6YGI - chains E and A of the 6 polymer chains in the assembly; structure by electron microscopy, 3.00 A resolution.

== Chain E ==
Molecule: Capsid protein
Source organism: Hepatitis B virus duck/DHBV-16
UniProt: P0C6J7 (CAPSD_DHBV1); the construct has insertions or renumbered stretches relative to UniProt, so the offset changes along the chain: 41-117 = UniProt 1-77; 123-262 = UniProt 123-262
Chain sequence (222 residues; each row starts with the number of its first residue):
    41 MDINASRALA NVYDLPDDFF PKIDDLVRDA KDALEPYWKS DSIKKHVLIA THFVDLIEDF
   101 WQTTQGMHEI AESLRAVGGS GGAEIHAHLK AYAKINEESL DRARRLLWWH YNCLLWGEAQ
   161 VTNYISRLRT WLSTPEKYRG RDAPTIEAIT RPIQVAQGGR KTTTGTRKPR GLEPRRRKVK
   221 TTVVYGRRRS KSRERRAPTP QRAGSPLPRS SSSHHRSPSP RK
Unresolved in the structure: 41-249
Construct notes: linker (118-122); engineered mutation Glu124 (Arg in P0C6J7)
UniProt features mapped onto this chain:
  - region: His254 to Pro260 (RNA binding)
  - motif: Arg215 to Arg233 (Bipartite nuclear localization signal)
  - modified residue (Phosphoserine): Ser232, Ser245
From the paper describing this entry:
  - mutagenesis - E109R: decreased stability
  - mutagenesis - E109R/R124E: unchanged stability

== Chain A ==
Molecule: Capsid protein
Source organism: Hepatitis B virus duck/DHBV-16
UniProt: P0C6J7 (CAPSD_DHBV1); residue numbers follow UniProt; this construct covers 1-77, 123-262
Chain sequence (222 residues; each row starts with the number of its first residue; note: 40 numbers in that range are skipped by the numbering (no residue carries them; nothing is unmodelled there)):
     1 MDINASRALA NVYDLPDDFF PKIDDLVRDA KDALEPYWKS DSIKKHVLIA THFVDLIEDF
    61 WQTTQGMHEI AESLRAVGGS G
   122 GAEIHAHLKA YAKINEESLD RARRLLWWHY NCLLWGEAQV TNYISRLRTW LSTPEKYRGR
   182 DAPTIEAITR PIQVAQGGRK TTTGTRKPRG LEPRRRKVKT TVVYGRRRSK SRERRAPTPQ
   242 RAGSPLPRSS SSHHRSPSPR K
Unresolved in the structure: 189-262
Construct notes: linker (78-81, 122); engineered mutation Glu124 (Arg in P0C6J7)
UniProt features mapped onto this chain:
  - region: His254 to Pro260 (RNA binding)
  - motif: Arg215 to Arg233 (Bipartite nuclear localization signal)
  - modified residue (Phosphoserine): Ser232, Ser245

== Interface between chain E and chain A ==
Pairs across the interface - 14 pairs, chain E then chain A:
  Ser251(E) - Arg7(A)
  Ser252(E) - Arg7(A)
  Ser257(E) - Ile49(A)
  Pro258(E) - Ile49(A)
  Pro258(E) - Leu146(A)  hydrophobic
  Pro258(E) - His150(A)
  Ser259(E) - Val12(A)
  Ser259(E) - Tyr13(A)  hydrogen bond (backbone-side chain)
  Ser259(E) - Leu146(A)
  Pro260(E) - Asn11(A)
  Arg261(E) - Tyr13(A)
  Lys262(E) - Ala8(A)  hydrogen bond (side chain-backbone)
  Lys262(E) - Asn11(A)
  Lys262(E) - Asp14(A)  salt bridge
Interface residues without a listed pair, chain A (11 interface residues in all): Lys45, Trp149

== Overview ==
The interface between chain E and chain A involves 8 residues on one side and 11 on the other, with 2 hydrogen
bonds and 1 salt bridge. Among the polar pairs are Lys262(E)-Asp14(A), Ser259(E)-Tyr13(A) and
Lys262(E)-Ala8(A). From the paper: E109R of chain E reduces stability; E109R/R124E of chain E leave stability
unchanged.
Both chains are Capsid protein (Hepatitis B virus duck/DHBV-16). Entry 6YGI (Duck hepatitis B virus capsid
Mutant R124E_delta78-122) was determined by electron microscopy, deposited together with 6YGH.
